PDB entry 3BQL | X-ray diffraction, 2.00 A resolution | chain A

Chain A:
Protein: Erythrocyte membrane protein 1
Source organism: Plasmodium falciparum
Notes: fragment: DBL3X domain
Reference sequence: Q6UDW7 (Q6UDW7_PLAFA); numbering as in UniProt (aligned over 1218-1577)
Sequence (360 residues; row label = number of the first residue in the row):
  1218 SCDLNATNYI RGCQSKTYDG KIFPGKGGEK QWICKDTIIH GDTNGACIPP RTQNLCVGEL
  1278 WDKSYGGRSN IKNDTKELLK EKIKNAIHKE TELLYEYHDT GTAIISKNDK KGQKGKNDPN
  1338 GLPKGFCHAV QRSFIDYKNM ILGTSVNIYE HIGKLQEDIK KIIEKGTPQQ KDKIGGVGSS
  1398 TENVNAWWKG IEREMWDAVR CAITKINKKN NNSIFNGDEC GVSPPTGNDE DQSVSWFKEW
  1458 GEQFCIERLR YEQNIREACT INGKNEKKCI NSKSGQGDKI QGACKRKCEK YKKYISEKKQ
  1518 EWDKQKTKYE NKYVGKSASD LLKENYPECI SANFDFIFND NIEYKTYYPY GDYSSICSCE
Not modelled in the structure: 1388-1396, 1444-1447, 1478-1482, 1490-1493
Disulfide bonds: Cys-1219/Cys-1418, Cys-1230/Cys-1273, Cys-1251/Cys-1264, Cys-1344/Cys-1437, Cys-1462/Cys-1546, Cys-1476/Cys-1501, Cys-1486/Cys-1576, Cys-1505/Cys-1574
What the authors report for this chain:
  - binding site for sulfate ion: Lys-1324, Gly-1329, Arg-1467
  - conformationally variable residues (order/disorder transition): Asn-1325 to Lys-1333

In short:
The paper reports a binding site for sulfate ion at Lys-1324, Gly-1329 and Arg-1467; conformational
variability at Asn-1325.
Chain A is Erythrocyte membrane protein 1 (Plasmodium falciparum); the structure, Structure of a chondroitin
sulphate binding DBL3X domain from a var2csa encoded PfEMP1 protein, was determined by X-ray diffraction
together with 3BQI and 3BQK from the same study.
